PDB entry 6BJS | electron microscopy, 5.50 A resolution (low resolution: residue-level contacts below are approximate; hydrogen-bond / salt-bridge calls are withheld) | chains I and K of the 8 polymer chains in the assembly

Chain I:
Name: DNA-directed RNA polymerase subunit beta
Organism: Escherichia coli (strain K12)
Notes: EC 2.7.7.6
Reference sequence: P0A8V2 (RPOB_ECOLI); residues 1-1342 here = UniProt positions 1-1342
Sequence (1342 residues; row label = number of the first residue in the row):
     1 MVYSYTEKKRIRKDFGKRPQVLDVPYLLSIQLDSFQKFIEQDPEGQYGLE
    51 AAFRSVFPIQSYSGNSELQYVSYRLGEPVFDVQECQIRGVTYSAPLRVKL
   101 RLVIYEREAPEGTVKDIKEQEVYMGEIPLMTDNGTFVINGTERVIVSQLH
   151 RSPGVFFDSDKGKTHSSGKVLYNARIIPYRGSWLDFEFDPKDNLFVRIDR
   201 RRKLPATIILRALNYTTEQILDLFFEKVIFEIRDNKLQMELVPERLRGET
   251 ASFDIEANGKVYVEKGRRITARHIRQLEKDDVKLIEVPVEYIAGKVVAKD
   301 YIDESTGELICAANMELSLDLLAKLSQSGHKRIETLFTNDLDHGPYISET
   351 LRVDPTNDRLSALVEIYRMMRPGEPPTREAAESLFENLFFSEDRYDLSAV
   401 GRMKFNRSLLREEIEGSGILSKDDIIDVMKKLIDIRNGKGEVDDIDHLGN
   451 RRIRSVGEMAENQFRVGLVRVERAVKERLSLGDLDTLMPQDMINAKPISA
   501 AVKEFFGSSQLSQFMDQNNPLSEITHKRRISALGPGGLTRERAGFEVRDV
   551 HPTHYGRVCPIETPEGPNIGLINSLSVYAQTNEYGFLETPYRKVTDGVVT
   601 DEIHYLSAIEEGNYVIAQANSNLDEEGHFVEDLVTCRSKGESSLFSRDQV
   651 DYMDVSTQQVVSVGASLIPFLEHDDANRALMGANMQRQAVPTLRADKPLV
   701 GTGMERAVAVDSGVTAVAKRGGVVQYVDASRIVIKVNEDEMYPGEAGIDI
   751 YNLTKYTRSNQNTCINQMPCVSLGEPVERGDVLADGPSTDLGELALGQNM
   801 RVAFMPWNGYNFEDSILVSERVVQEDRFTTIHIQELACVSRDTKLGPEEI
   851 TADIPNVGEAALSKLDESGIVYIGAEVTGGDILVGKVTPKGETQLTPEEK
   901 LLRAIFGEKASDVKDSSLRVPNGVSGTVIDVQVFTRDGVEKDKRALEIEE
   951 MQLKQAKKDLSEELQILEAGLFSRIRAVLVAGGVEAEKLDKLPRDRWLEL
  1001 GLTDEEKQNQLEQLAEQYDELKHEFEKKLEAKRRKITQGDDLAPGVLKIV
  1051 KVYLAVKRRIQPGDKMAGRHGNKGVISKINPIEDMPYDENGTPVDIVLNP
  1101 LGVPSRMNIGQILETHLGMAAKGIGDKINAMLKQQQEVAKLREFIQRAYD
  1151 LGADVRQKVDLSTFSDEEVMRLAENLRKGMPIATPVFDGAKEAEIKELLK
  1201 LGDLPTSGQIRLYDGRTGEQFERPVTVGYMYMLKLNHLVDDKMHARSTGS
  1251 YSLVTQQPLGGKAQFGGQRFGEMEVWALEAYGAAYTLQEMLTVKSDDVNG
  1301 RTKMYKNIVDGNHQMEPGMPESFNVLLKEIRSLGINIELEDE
Disordered / not traced: 1, 891-914, 1342
UniProt features mapped onto this chain:
  - modified residue (N6-acetyllysine): Lys1022, Lys1200
  - mutagenesis: Ile561 (I561S: Resistant to antibiotics salinamide A and B), Ile569 (I569S: Resistant to antibiotics salinamide A and B), Ala665 (A665E: Resistant to antibiotics salinamide A and B), Asp675 (D675A/G: Resistant to antibiotics salinamide A and B), Asn677 (N677H/K: Resistant to antibiotics salinamide A and B), Leu680 (L680M: Resistant to antibiotics salinamide A and B), Glu813 (E813K: Disrupts the enzyme's active center)

Chain K:
Name: DNA-directed RNA polymerase subunit omega
Organism: Escherichia coli (strain K12)
Notes: EC 2.7.7.6
Reference sequence: P0A800 (RPOZ_ECOLI); residue numbers follow UniProt; this construct covers 1-91
Sequence (91 residues; numbered 1 to 91; the number before each row is that of its first residue):
     1 MARVTVQDAVEKIGNRFDLVLVAARRARQMQVGGKDPLVPEENDKTTVIA
    51 LREIEEGLINNQILDVRERQEQQEQEAAELQAVTAIAEGRR
Disordered / not traced: 1, 81-91

How chain I and chain K interact:
Pairs across the interface - 5 pairs, chain I then chain K:
  Gly1311(I) - Gln31(K)
  Asn1312(I) - Val32(K)
  His1313(I) - Arg28(K)
  His1313(I) - Gln31(K)
  Gln1314(I) - Arg28(K)
Interface residues without a listed pair, chain I (5 interface residues in all): Tyr1285
Interface residues without a listed pair, chain K (4 interface residues in all): Leu21

In short:
5 residues of chain I and 4 residues of chain K are in contact. Curated annotation (UniProt) lists 7
mutagenesis sites on chain I.
Here chain I is DNA-directed RNA polymerase subunit beta and chain K is DNA-directed RNA polymerase subunit
omega, both from Escherichia coli (strain K12). Entry 6BJS (CryoEM structure of E.coli his pause elongation
complex without pause hairpin) was determined by electron microscopy (same publication as 6ASX).
